6VOJ - chains e and g of the 26 polymer chains in the assembly; structure by electron microscopy, 4.34 A resolution (low resolution: residue-level contacts below are approximate; hydrogen-bond / salt-bridge calls are withheld).

Chain e:
Molecule: ATP synthase epsilon chain, chloroplastic
Organism: Spinacia oleracea
UniProt: P00833 (ATPE_SPIOL); numbering as in UniProt (aligned over 1-134)
Amino-acid sequence (134 residues; row label = number of the first residue in the row):
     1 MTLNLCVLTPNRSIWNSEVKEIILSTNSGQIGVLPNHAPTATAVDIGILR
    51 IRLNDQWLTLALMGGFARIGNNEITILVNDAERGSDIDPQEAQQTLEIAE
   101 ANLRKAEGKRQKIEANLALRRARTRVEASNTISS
Disordered / not traced: 132-134

Chain g:
Molecule: ATP synthase gamma chain, chloroplastic
Organism: Spinacia oleracea
UniProt: P05435 (ATPG_SPIOL); residue numbers follow UniProt; this construct covers 1-364
Amino-acid sequence (364 residues; each row starts with the number of its first residue):
     1 MACSLSFSSSVSTFHLPTTTQSTQAPPNNATTLPTTNPIQCANLRELRDR
    51 IGSVKNTQKITEAMKLVAAAKVRRAQEAVVNGRPFSETLVEVLYNMNEQL
   101 QTEDVDVPLTKIRTVKKVALMVVTGDRGLCGGFNNMLLKKAESRIAELKK
   151 LGVDYTIISIGKKGNTYFIRRPEIPVDRYFDGTNLPTAKEAQAIADDVFS
   201 LFVSEEVDKVEMLYTKFVSLVKSDPVIHTLLPLSPKGEICDINGKCVDAA
   251 EDELFRLTTKEGKLTVERDMIKTETPAFSPILEFEQDPAQILDALLPLYL
   301 NSQILRALQESLASELAARMTAMSNATDNANELKKTLSINYNRARQAKIT
   351 GEILEIVAGANACV
Disordered / not traced: 1-41, 364

How chain e and chain g interact:
Residue-residue contacts - 49 pairs, chain e then chain g:
  Leu8(e) with Phe85(g)
  Thr9(e) with Phe85(g)
  Pro10(e) with Gly82(g); Phe85(g); Asn301(g); Leu305(g)
  Asn11(e) with Asn81(g); Thr187(g); Ala188(g)
  Thr26(e) with Gln286(g)
  Asn27(e) with Gln286(g); Gln290(g)
  Ser28(e) with Gln286(g)
  Gly29(e) with Gln286(g)
  Ile31(e) with Glu285(g)
  Pro39(e) with Leu282(g)
  Thr40(e) with Glu285(g)
  Ala41(e) with Phe284(g)
  Thr42(e) with Glu285(g)
  Ala43(e) with Gln286(g); Ile291(g)
  Gly64(e) with Leu298(g)
  Gly65(e) with Ala294(g); Leu298(g)
  Phe66(e) with Ile291(g); Leu295(g); Leu298(g)
  Arg68(e) with Val92(g); Met96(g); Phe278(g); Ser279(g)
  Leu77(e) with Leu298(g)
  Val78(e) with Phe85(g); Leu298(g)
  Asn79(e) with Gln192(g); Leu298(g)
  Asp80(e) with Gln192(g)
  Lys109(e) with Ser204(g)
  Arg110(e) with Asp197(g); Ser200(g); Leu201(g); Ser204(g); Glu206(g)
  Ile113(e) with Phe199(g); Ser200(g); Val203(g); Ser204(g)
  Glu114(e) with Ser200(g)
  Arg121(e) with Gln192(g)
Other interface residues (no listed pair), chain e (29 interface residues in all): Arg12, Leu117
Other interface residues (no listed pair), chain g (33 interface residues in all): Thr88, Leu89, Asp196, Ile281, Glu283

Summary:
29 residues of chain e and 33 residues of chain g are in contact.
Here chain e is ATP synthase epsilon chain, chloroplastic and chain g is ATP synthase gamma chain,
chloroplastic, both from Spinacia oleracea. Entry 6VOJ (Chloroplast ATP synthase (R3, CF1FO)) was determined
by electron microscopy (same publication as 6VM1, 6VM4, 6VMB, 6VMD, 6VMG, 6VOF and 8 further entries).
